PDB entry 2J1O | X-ray diffraction, 2.00 A resolution | chain A

Chain A:
Molecule: Geranylgeranyl pyrophosphate synthetase
From: Sinapis alba
UniProt: Q43133 (GGPPS_SINAL); residues 15-307 here correspond to UniProt positions 74-366 (UniProt number = residue number + 59)
Amino-acid sequence (268 residues; each row starts with the number of its first residue; note: 39 numbers in that range are skipped by the numbering (no residue carries them; nothing is unmodelled there)):
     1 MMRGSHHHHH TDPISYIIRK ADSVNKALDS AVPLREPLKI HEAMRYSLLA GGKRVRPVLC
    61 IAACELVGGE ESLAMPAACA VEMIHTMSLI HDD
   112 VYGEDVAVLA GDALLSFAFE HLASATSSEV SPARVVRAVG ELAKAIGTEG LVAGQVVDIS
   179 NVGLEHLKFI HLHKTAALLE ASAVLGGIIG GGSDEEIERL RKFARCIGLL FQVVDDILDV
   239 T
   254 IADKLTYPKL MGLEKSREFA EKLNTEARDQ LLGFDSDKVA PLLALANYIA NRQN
Disordered / not traced: 1-12, 307
Sequence notes: conflict A78 (Arg137 in Q43133)
UniProt features mapped onto this chain:
  - binding site (isopentenyl diphosphate): K53, R56, H85
  - binding site (Mg(2+)): D92
  - binding site (dimethylallyl diphosphate): K192, T193, Q230, K257

Summary:
UniProt lists 3 isopentenyl diphosphate-binding residues, Mg2+-binding residue D92 and 4 dimethylallyl
diphosphate-binding residues.
Chain A is Geranylgeranyl pyrophosphate synthetase (Sinapis alba); the structure, Geranylgeranyl diphosphate
synthase from Sinapis alba, was determined by X-ray diffraction (same publication as 2J1P).
